Entry 9KYW (electron microscopy, 6.70 A resolution (low resolution: residue-level contacts below are approximate; hydrogen-bond / salt-bridge calls are withheld)); this record covers chains A and B of the 3 polymer chains in the assembly.

[Chain A]
Molecule: Scaffolding protein
From: Salmonella phage P22
UniProt: P26748 (VG08_BPP22); residue numbers follow UniProt; this construct covers 1-303
Sequence (303 residues; numbered 1 to 303; the number before each row is that of its first residue):
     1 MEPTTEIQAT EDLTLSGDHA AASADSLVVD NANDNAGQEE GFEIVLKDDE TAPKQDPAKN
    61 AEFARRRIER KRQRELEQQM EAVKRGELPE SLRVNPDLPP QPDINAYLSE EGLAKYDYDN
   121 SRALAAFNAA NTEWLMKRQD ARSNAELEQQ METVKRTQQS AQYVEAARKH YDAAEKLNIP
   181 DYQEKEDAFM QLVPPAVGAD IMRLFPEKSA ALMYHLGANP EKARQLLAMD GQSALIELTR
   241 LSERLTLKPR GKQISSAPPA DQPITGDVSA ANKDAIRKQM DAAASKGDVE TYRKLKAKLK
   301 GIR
Unresolved in the structure: 1-70, 86-156
Construct notes: conflict Arg138 (Ala in P26748), Glu146 (Val in P26748), Leu147 (Ala in P26748), Gln150 (Gly in P26748), Met151 (Arg in P26748), Glu152 (Lys in P26748), Val154 (Gln in P26748), Lys155 (Glu in P26748), Arg156 (Phe in P26748)

[Chain B]
Molecule: Portal protein
From: Salmonella phage P22
UniProt: P26744 (PORTL_BPP22); numbering as in UniProt (aligned over 1-725)
Sequence (725 residues; row label = number of the first residue in the row):
     1 MADNENRLES ILSRFDADWT ASDEARREAK NDLFFSRVSQ WDDWLSQYTT LQYRGQFDVV
    61 RPVVRKLVSE MRQNPIDVLY RPKDGARPDA ADVLMGMYRT DMRHNTAKIA VNIAVREQIE
   121 AGVGAWRLVT DYEDQSPTSN NQVIRREPIH SACSHVIWDS NSKLMDKSDA RHCTVIHSMS
   181 QNGWEDFAEK YDLDADDIPS FQNPNDWVFP WLTQDTIQIA EFYEVVEKKE TAFIYQDPVT
   241 GEPVSYFKRD IKDVIDDLAD SGFIKIAERQ IKRRRVYKSI ITCTAVLKDK QLIAGEHIPI
   301 VPVFGEWGFV EDKEVYEGVV RLTKDGQRLR NMIMSFNADI VARTPKKKPF FWPEQIAGFE
   361 HMYDGNDDYP YYLLNRTDEN SGDLPTQPLA YYENPEVPQA NAYMLEAATS AVKEVATLGV
   421 DTEAVNGGQV AFDTVNQLNM RADLETYVFQ DNLATAMRRD GEIYQSIVND IYDVPRNVTI
   481 TLEDGSEKDV QLMAEVVDLA TGEKQVLNDI RGRYECYTDV GPSFQSMKQQ NRAEILELLG
   541 KTPQGTPEYQ LLLLQYFTLL DGKGVEMMRD YANKQLIQMG VKKPETPEEQ QWLVEAQQAK
   601 QGQQDPAMVQ AQGVLLQGQA ELAKAQNQTL SLQIDAAKVE AQNQLNAARI AEIFNNMDLS
   661 KQSEFREFLK TVASFQQDRS EDARANAELL LKGDEQTHKQ RMDIANILQS QRQNQPSGSV
   721 AETPQ
Unresolved in the structure: 1-5, 198-216, 378-387, 419-442, 600-725

[Interface between chain A and chain B]
Pairs across the interface (25):
  Arg250(A) - Thr240(B)
  Gly251(A) - Val239(B)
  Gly251(A) - Thr240(B)
  Lys252(A) - Gln236(B)
  Ile254(A) - Gln236(B)
  Ile254(A) - Gly241(B)
  Ile254(A) - Ile266(B)
  Pro258(A) - Ile266(B)
  Pro258(A) - Ala267(B)
  Thr265(A) - Asn161(B)
  Gly266(A) - Asn161(B)
  Gly266(A) - Lys163(B)
  Asp267(A) - Asn161(B)
  Val268(A) - Lys163(B)
  Val268(A) - Asp312(B)
  Ala271(A) - Glu311(B)
  Ala271(A) - Asp312(B)
  Asn272(A) - Ala21(B)
  Lys278(A) - Thr20(B)
  Lys278(A) - Asp23(B)
  Lys278(A) - Glu24(B)
  Lys278(A) - Arg27(B)
  Gln279(A) - Thr20(B)
  Gln279(A) - Asp23(B)
  Gln279(A) - Arg27(B)
Interface residues without a listed pair, chain A (17 interface residues in all): Gln253, Ser255, Gln262, Ala275
Interface residues without a listed pair, chain B (19 interface residues in all): Ser160, Ile234, Pro238, Gln270
From the paper, about this interface:
  - interface residues, chain B: Ile266(B)

[Summary]
17 residues of chain A and 19 residues of chain B are in contact. From the paper: the interface residue
Ile266(B).
Chain A is Scaffolding protein and chain B is Portal protein, both from Salmonella phage P22; the structure,
The scaffold C-loop of phage P22, was determined by electron microscopy together with 9JG6, 9JGA, 9KYV, 9KYX
and 9KYY from the same study.
